PDB entry 1PT3 | X-ray diffraction, 2.50 A resolution | chains D and A of the 8 polymer chains in the assembly

[Chain D]
Molecule: 8-nt DNA strand
Sequence (8 nucleotides; numbered 9 to 16; the number before each row is that of its first residue):
     9 GCGATCGC

[Chain A]
Molecule: Colicin E7
Source organism: Escherichia coli str. K12 substr
Notes: EC 3.1.-.-
Reference sequence: Q47112 (CEA7_ECOLI); numbering as in UniProt (aligned over 449-576)
Amino-acid sequence (128 residues; numbered 449 to 576; the number before each row is that of its first residue):
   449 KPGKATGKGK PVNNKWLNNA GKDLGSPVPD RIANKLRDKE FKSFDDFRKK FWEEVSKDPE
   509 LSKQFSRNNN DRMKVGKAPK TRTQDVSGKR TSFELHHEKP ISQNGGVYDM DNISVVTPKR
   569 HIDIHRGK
Curated features (UniProtKB/Swiss-Prot):
  - binding site (Zn(2+)): His544, His569, His573
Reported in the primary citation:
  - catalytic residues: His545
  - binding site for the 8-nt DNA strand (chain D): Lys497
  - binding site for the 8-nt DNA strand: Asp493

[How chain D and chain A interact]
Pairs across the interface - 9 pairs, chain D then chain A:
  DG9(D) with Lys497(A), hydrogen bond to the base
  DC14(D) with Lys537(A), phosphate contact; Arg538(A), base contact
  DG15(D) with Ser535(A), hydrogen bond to the phosphate; Gly536(A), phosphate contact; Lys537(A), hydrogen bond to the phosphate; Arg538(A), hydrogen bond to the sugar
  DC16(D) with Ile570(A), sugar contact; Arg574(A), sugar contact

[Overview]
4 residues of chain D face 7 of chain A across their interface; the contacts include 4 hydrogen bonds. Polar
pairs include DG9(D)-Lys497(A), DG15(D)-Arg538(A) and DG15(D)-Ser535(A). Curated annotation (UniProt) lists 3
Zn2+-binding residues on chain A. The paper reports the catalytic residue His545(A); a binding site for the
8-nt DNA strand (chain D) at Lys497(A).
Here chain D is an 8-nt DNA strand and chain A is Colicin E7 (Escherichia coli str. K12 substr). Entry 1PT3
(Crystal structures of nuclease-ColE7 complexed with octamer DNA) was determined by X-ray diffraction.
